7NKG - chains A and C of the 6 polymer chains in the assembly; structure by X-ray diffraction, 1.60 A resolution.

[Chain A]
Molecule: Methyl-coenzyme M reductase alpha subunit
Organism: Methermicoccus shengliensis DSM 18856
Notes: EC 2.8.4.1; engineered mutation(s): wild-type
Chain sequence (569 residues; row label = number of the first residue in the row):
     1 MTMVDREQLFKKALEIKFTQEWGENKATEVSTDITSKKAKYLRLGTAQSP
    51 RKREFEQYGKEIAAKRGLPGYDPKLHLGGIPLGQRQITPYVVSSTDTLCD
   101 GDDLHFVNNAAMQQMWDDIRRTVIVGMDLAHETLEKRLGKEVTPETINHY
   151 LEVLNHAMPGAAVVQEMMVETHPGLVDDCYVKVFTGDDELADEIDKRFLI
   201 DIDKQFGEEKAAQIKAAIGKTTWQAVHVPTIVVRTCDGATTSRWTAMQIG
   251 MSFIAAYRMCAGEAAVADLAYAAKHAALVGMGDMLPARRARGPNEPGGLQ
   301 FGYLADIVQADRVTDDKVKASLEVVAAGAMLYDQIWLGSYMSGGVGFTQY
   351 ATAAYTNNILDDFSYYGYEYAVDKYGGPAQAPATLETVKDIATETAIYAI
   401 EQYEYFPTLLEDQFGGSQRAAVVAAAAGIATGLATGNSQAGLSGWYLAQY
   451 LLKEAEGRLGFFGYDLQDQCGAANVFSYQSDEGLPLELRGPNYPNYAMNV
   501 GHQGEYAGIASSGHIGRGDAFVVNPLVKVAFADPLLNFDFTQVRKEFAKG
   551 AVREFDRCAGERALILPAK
Unresolved in the structure: 1-4, 569
Modified positions: His275 (N1-methylated histidine; MHS); Arg289 (5-methyl-arginine; AGM); Gly463 (thioglycin; GL3)
Bound ions: factor 430 Ni: Gln165 (together with 1-thioethanesulfonic acid); K+: Val233, Arg234, Cys236 (shared with 3 residues of chain D)
Small-molecule neighbours:
  - 1-thioethanesulfonic acid (COM): Tyr350, Phe461, Phe462, Gly463
  - factor 430 (F43), molecule 1: Ala161, Ala162, Val163, Val164, Gln165, Met168, Val169, Met247, Gln248, Met251, Ile254, Ala261, Gly262
  - factor 430 (F43), molecule 2: Gly343, Gly344, Val345, Gly346, Phe347, Thr348, Gln349, Tyr350, Phe414, Gly415, Gln418, Gly460, Phe461
  - Coenzyme B (TP7), molecule 1: Arg243, Lys274, His275
  - Coenzyme B (TP7), molecule 2: Arg288, Arg289, Leu337, Met341, Ser342, Phe347, Phe461, Ala497, Met498, Asn499, Val500
What the authors report for this chain:
  - post-translational modification sites: His275, Arg289, Gly463
  - binding site for factor 430: Tyr350

[Chain C]
Molecule: Methyl-coenzyme M reductase gamma subunit
Organism: Methermicoccus shengliensis DSM 18856
Notes: EC 2.8.4.1; engineered mutation(s): wild-type
Chain sequence (248 residues; numbered 1 to 248; the number before each row is that of its first residue):
     1 MAYEPQYYPGNTSVAQNRRKHMSGNVEKLREISDEDLTAILGHRAPGSDY
    51 PSTHPPLAEMGEPDCPIREIVEPTPGAAAGDRIRYVQWTDSMYNAPATPY
   101 WRSYYAAINHRGVDPGTLSGRQIVEARERDVEVYGKMSIETEMTCPALAG
   151 LRGATVHGHSCRLQEDGVMFDMLDRRRLEGGTIIMDKDQVGVPLDRKVDL
   201 GKPMSEEEAAKRTTIYRVDNVPFRSDSEVVEWVQRIWELRTRYGFQPQ
Unresolved in the structure: 1
Small-molecule neighbours: factor 430 (F43): Leu118, Ser119, Gly120, Arg121, Ala154, Thr155, Val156, His157, Gly158, His159, Ser160

[How chain A and chain C interact]
Residue-residue contacts (122; chain A residue first):
  Phe18(A) with Arg162(C)
  Val30(A) with Arg162(C)
  Ser31(A) with Arg162(C)
  Ser36(A) with Arg162(C)
  Lys37(A) with Tyr93(C); Arg162(C); Leu163(C), hydrogen bond (backbone-backbone); Arg217(C); Asp219(C), salt bridge
  Lys38(A) with Leu163(C); Gln164(C); Glu165(C), hydrogen bond (side chain-backbone)
  Ala39(A) with Arg162(C); Leu163(C), hydrogen bond (backbone-backbone); Gln164(C); Glu165(C), hydrogen bond (backbone-backbone)
  Lys40(A) with Glu165(C)
  Tyr41(A) with Cys161(C); Arg162(C), hydrogen bond (side chain-backbone); Leu163(C); Gln164(C); Phe170(C), hydrophobic
  Arg43(A) with Asp171(C), hydrogen bond (side chain-backbone); Met172(C), hydrogen bond (side chain-backbone)
  His76(A) with Met172(C)
  Leu77(A) with Ala154(C), hydrophobic; Thr155(C); Leu173(C)
  Ile80(A) with Met172(C); Leu173(C), hydrophobic
  Pro81(A) with Met172(C)
  Leu82(A) with Met172(C), hydrophobic
  Gln84(A) with Phe170(C); Met172(C)
  Arg85(A) with His157(C), hydrogen bond; Cys161(C), hydrogen bond; Phe170(C)
  Gln86(A) with Arg162(C), hydrogen bond
  Leu385(A) with Trp237(C); Thr241(C); Arg242(C)
  Val388(A) with Trp237(C), hydrophobic
  Lys389(A) with Gln234(C); Trp237(C); Glu238(C), salt bridge
  Thr393(A) with Gln234(C), hydrogen bond
  Ile397(A) with Arg224(C)
  Glu401(A) with Val218(C); Arg224(C), salt bridge
  Glu404(A) with Tyr216(C); Arg217(C), hydrogen bond (backbone-side chain); Val218(C), hydrogen bond (side chain-backbone)
  Tyr405(A) with Val218(C)
  Pro407(A) with Tyr93(C); Arg162(C)
  Thr408(A) with Arg162(C)
  Leu410(A) with Met92(C), hydrophobic; Tyr93(C); Ser160(C)
  Glu411(A) with Ser160(C), hydrogen bond (backbone-backbone); Cys161(C); Arg162(C), salt bridge
  Phe414(A) with His157(C); His159(C); Ser160(C), hydrogen bond (backbone-side chain)
  Gly416(A) with Ser119(C), hydrogen bond (backbone-side chain)
  Arg419(A) with Met92(C); His159(C), hydrogen bond; Ser160(C)
  Ser443(A) with Trp237(C), hydrogen bond (backbone-side chain)
  Leu447(A) with Val233(C), hydrophobic; Trp237(C)
  Tyr450(A) with Val233(C), hydrophobic; Trp237(C), hydrophobic; Arg240(C), hydrogen bond
  Leu451(A) with Phe223(C); Val233(C), hydrophobic
  Lys453(A) with Tyr100(C); Tyr104(C)
  Glu454(A) with Tyr8(C), hydrogen bond; Arg18(C), hydrogen bond (backbone-side chain); Trp101(C); Tyr216(C); Phe223(C); Trp232(C); Val233(C)
  Ala455(A) with Arg18(C); Tyr216(C), hydrogen bond (backbone-backbone); Phe223(C), hydrophobic
  Glu456(A) with Met92(C); Thr98(C); Ile215(C)
  Gly457(A) with Arg18(C); Thr98(C); Pro99(C); Tyr100(C), hydrogen bond (backbone-backbone)
  Arg458(A) with Asp90(C), hydrogen bond (side chain-backbone); Met92(C); Pro99(C); Tyr100(C); Ser119(C), hydrogen bond (side chain-backbone); His159(C); Ile215(C)
  Leu459(A) with Tyr100(C); Ser119(C)
  Gly460(A) with Leu118(C); Ser119(C), hydrogen bond (backbone-backbone)
  Phe462(A) with Gly116(C); Thr117(C); Leu118(C)
  Asp465(A) with Tyr100(C)
  Gln469(A) with Arg240(C), hydrogen bond
  Ala472(A) with Trp237(C); Arg240(C); Thr241(C)
  Ala473(A) with Arg240(C); Gly244(C)
  Phe476(A) with Thr241(C); Phe245(C)
  Ser477(A) with Gly244(C), hydrogen bond (side chain-backbone)
  Tyr478(A) with Phe245(C); Gln246(C), hydrogen bond
Other interface residues (no listed pair), chain A (59 interface residues in all): Glu394, Tyr398, Gly415, Tyr446, Phe461, Asp468
Other interface residues (no listed pair), chain C (51 interface residues in all): Ile123, Gly167, Asp174, Val229, Val230

[In short]
59 residues of chain A face 51 of chain C across their interface; the contacts include 29 hydrogen bonds and 4
salt bridges. Polar contacts include Lys37(A)-Asp219(C), Lys389(A)-Glu238(C) and Glu401(A)-Arg224(C). From the
paper: a binding site for factor 430 at Tyr350(A); modification sites His275(A), Arg289(A) and Gly463(A).
Chain A is Methyl-coenzyme M reductase alpha subunit and chain C is Methyl-coenzyme M reductase gamma subunit,
both from Methermicoccus shengliensis DSM 18856; the structure, Methyl-coenzyme M reductase from
Methermicoccus shengliensis at 1.6-A resolution, was determined by X-ray diffraction.
